1XRS - chains A and B; structure by X-ray diffraction, 2.80 A resolution.

== Chain A ==
Protein: D-lysine 5,6-aminomutase alpha subunit
Organism: Clostridium sticklandii
Notes: EC 5.4.3.3
UniProtKB: Q9ZFE6 (Q9ZFE6_CLOST); residue numbers follow UniProt; this construct covers 1-516
Sequence (516 residues; each row starts with the number of its first residue):
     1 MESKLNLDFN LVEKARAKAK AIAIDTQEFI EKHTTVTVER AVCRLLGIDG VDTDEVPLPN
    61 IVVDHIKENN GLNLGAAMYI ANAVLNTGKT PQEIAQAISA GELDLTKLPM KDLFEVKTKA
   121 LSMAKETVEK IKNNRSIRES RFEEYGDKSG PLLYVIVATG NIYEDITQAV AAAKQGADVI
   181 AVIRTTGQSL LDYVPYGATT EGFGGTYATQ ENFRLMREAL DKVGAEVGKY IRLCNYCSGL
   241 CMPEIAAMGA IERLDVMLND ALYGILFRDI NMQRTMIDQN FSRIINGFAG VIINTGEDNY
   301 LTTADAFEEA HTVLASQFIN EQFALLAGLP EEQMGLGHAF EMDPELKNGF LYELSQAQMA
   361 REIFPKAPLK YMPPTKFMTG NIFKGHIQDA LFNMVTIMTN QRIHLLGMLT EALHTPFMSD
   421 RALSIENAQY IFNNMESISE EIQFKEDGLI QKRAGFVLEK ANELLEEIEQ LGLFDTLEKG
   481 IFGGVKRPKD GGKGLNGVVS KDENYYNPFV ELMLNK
Ligand contacts:
  - 5'-deoxyadenosine (5AD): D54, E55, V56, D64, Y193
  - cobalamin (B12): L190, L191, Y193
  - pyridoxal phosphate (PLP): R184, T185, T186, G187, Q188, S189, Y236, S238, L258, Y263, R268, G296, N299
Reported in the primary citation:
  - binding site for pyridoxal phosphate: R184, G187, Q188 to L190, S238, Y263, R268, N299
  - binding site for 5'-deoxyadenosine: D54, E55, V56, D64, Y193

== Chain B ==
Protein: D-lysine 5,6-aminomutase beta subunit
Organism: Clostridium sticklandii
Notes: EC 5.4.3.3
UniProtKB: Q9ZFE5 (Q9ZFE5_CLOST); residues 1-262 here = UniProt positions 1-262
Sequence (262 residues; each row starts with the number of its first residue):
     1 MSSGLYSMEK KEFDKVLDLE RVKPYGDTMN DGKVQLSFTL PLKNNERSAE AAKQIALKMG
    61 LEEPSVVMQQ SLDEEFTFFV VYGNFVQSVN YNEIHVEAVN SEILSMEETD EYIKENIGRK
   121 IVVVGASTGT DAHTVGIDAI MNMKGYAGHY GLERYEMIDA YNLGSQVANE DFIKKAVELE
   181 ADVLLVSQTV TQKNVHIQNM THLIELLEAE GLRDRFVLLC GGPRINNEIA KELGYDAGFG
   241 PGRFADDVAT FAVKTLNDRM NS
Disordered / not traced: 1-32, 85-101, 262
Covalently attached groups: pyridoxal phosphate (PLP) linked to K144
Metal / ion sites: cobalamin Co: H133 (together with 5'-deoxyadenosine)
Ligand contacts: cobalamin (B12): T130, D131, A132, H133, T134, V135, G136, I137, A139, I140, Y146, Q166, L185, V186, S187, T189, V190, T191, Q192, L219, C220, G221, G222, P223, F239, G240, P241, R243, F244, V248
Reported in the primary citation:
  - binding site for pyridoxal phosphate: K144
  - cobalamin coordination: H133
  - binding site for pyridoxal phosphate: K144 to G151 (by similarity / conservation)
  - binding site for cobalamin: T130, A132, T134, V135, L185, S187, T191, Q192, G221, G222, F239, R243, V248

== Interface between chain A and chain B ==
Contacting residue pairs - 35 pairs, chain A then chain B:
  T186(A) - Y146(B)
  T186(A) - A147(B)  hydrogen bond (side chain-backbone)
  L190(A) - D138(B)
  F203(A) - Y146(B)  hydrophobic
  F203(A) - A147(B)  hydrophobic
  F203(A) - F244(B)  hydrophobic
  Y263(A) - K144(B)  hydrogen bond
  L266(A) - M143(B)
  F267(A) - N142(B)
  F267(A) - M143(B)  hydrophobic
  F267(A) - K144(B)  hydrogen bond (backbone-backbone)
  R268(A) - N142(B)  hydrogen bond
  R268(A) - K144(B)
  R268(A) - G145(B)  hydrogen bond (side chain-backbone)
  N299(A) - K144(B)
  N299(A) - R154(B)
  T302(A) - Y150(B)
  T302(A) - R154(B)  hydrogen bond
  T303(A) - M106(B)
  T303(A) - Y150(B)
  T303(A) - R154(B)  hydrogen bond
  G380(A) - V67(B)
  G380(A) - M68(B)
  N381(A) - M68(B)
  N381(A) - Q70(B)  hydrogen bond
  I382(A) - Y82(B)
  F383(A) - F78(B)  hydrophobic
  L413(A) - V67(B)  hydrophobic
  L413(A) - Y82(B)  hydrophobic
  H414(A) - Y82(B)
  F417(A) - Y82(B)  hydrophobic
  V485(A) - M143(B)  hydrophobic
  R487(A) - E153(B)  salt bridge
  K493(A) - D138(B)  salt bridge
  K493(A) - N142(B)
Interface residues without a listed pair, chain A (23 interface residues in all): L191, D269, T410
Interface residues without a listed pair, chain B (22 interface residues in all): K33, S37, V80, V135, N162

== Overview ==
Chain A and chain B form an interface of 23 and 22 residues respectively; the contacts include 8 hydrogen
bonds and 2 salt bridges. Polar pairs include R487(A)-E153(B), K493(A)-D138(B) and T186(A)-A147(B). The paper
reports a binding site for cobalamin at T130(B), A132(B) and T134(B) among others; a binding site for
pyridoxal phosphate at R184(A), G187(A) and K144(B) among others.
Chain A is D-lysine 5,6-aminomutase alpha subunit and chain B is D-lysine 5,6-aminomutase beta subunit, both
from Clostridium sticklandii; the structure, Crystal structure of Lysine 5,6-Aminomutase in complex with PLP,
cobalamin, and 5'-deoxyadenosine, was determined by X-ray diffraction.
